PDB entry 3ND7 | X-ray diffraction, 2.40 A resolution | chains A and B of the 6 polymer chains in the assembly

== Chain A (and B) ==
Molecule: Phosphopantetheine adenylyltransferase
From: Enterococcus faecalis
Notes: EC 2.7.7.3; chain B of this document is another copy of the same molecule, construct and numbering; everything in this record applies to it too
UniProtKB: Q831P9 (COAD_ENTFA); residue numbers follow UniProt; this construct covers 1-163
Chain sequence (171 residues; row label = number of the first residue in the row):
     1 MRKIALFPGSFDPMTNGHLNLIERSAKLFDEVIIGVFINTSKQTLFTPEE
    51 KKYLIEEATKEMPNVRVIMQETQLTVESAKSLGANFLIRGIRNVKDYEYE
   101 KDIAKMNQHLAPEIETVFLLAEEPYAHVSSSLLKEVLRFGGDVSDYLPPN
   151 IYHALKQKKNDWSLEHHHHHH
Disordered / not traced: 39-44, 159-171
Differences from the reference sequence: expression tag (164-171)
Small-molecule neighbours:
  - pantetheine (PNY; (2R)-2,4-dihydroxy-3,3-dimethyl-N-{3-oxo-3-[(2-sulfanylethyl)amino]propyl}butanamide), molecule 1: Pro-8, Gly-9, Ser-10, Gln-73, Leu-74, Thr-75, Arg-89, Tyr-99, Ile-103, Met-106, Asn-107, Leu-110
  - pantetheine (PNY), molecule 2: Leu-132, Glu-135, Val-136, Phe-139
UniProt features mapped onto this chain:
  - binding site (ATP): Ser-10, His-18, Gly-90 to Arg-92, Glu-100, Tyr-125 to Ser-131
  - binding site (substrate): Ser-10, Lys-42, Thr-75, Arg-89
  - site: His-18 (Transition state stabilizer)
From the paper describing this entry:
  - binding site for pantetheine: Thr-75, Tyr-99

== How chain A and chain B interact ==
Residue-residue contacts - 42 pairs, chain A then chain B:
  Met-1(A) with Lys-27(B)
  Lys-3(A) with Lys-27(B), hydrogen bond (side chain-backbone); Leu-28(B)
  Arg-24(A) with Glu-115(B), salt bridge
  Lys-27(A) with Lys-3(B); Phe-86(B)
  Leu-28(A) with Phe-29(B), hydrophobic; Phe-86(B), hydrophobic; Val-117(B), hydrophobic
  Phe-29(A) with Leu-28(B), hydrophobic
  Phe-86(A) with Lys-27(B); Leu-28(B), hydrophobic
  Ile-91(A) with Tyr-97(B), hydrophobic
  Arg-92(A) with Tyr-97(B)
  Asn-93(A) with Tyr-97(B), hydrogen bond (backbone-side chain)
  Val-94(A) with Val-94(B), hydrophobic; Tyr-97(B)
  Tyr-97(A) with Ile-91(B), hydrophobic; Arg-92(B); Asn-93(B), hydrogen bond (side chain-backbone); Val-94(B), hydrophobic; Leu-120(B), hydrophobic
  Lys-101(A) with Leu-120(B)
  Ala-104(A) with Leu-120(B), hydrophobic
  Lys-105(A) with Ala-121(B), hydrogen bond (side chain-backbone); Glu-122(B); Glu-123(B)
  Gln-108(A) with Glu-122(B)
  Glu-115(A) with Arg-24(B), salt bridge; Leu-119(B)
  Thr-116(A) with Leu-119(B)
  Val-117(A) with Leu-28(B), hydrophobic; Val-117(B), hydrophobic
  Phe-118(A) with Val-117(B); Phe-118(B), hydrogen bond (backbone-backbone); Leu-120(B), hydrophobic
  Leu-120(A) with Tyr-97(B), hydrophobic; Lys-101(B); Phe-118(B), hydrophobic
  Ala-121(A) with Lys-105(B), hydrogen bond (backbone-side chain)
  Glu-122(A) with Gln-108(B), hydrogen bond
  Glu-123(A) with Lys-105(B)
Also at the interface, not in a pair above, chain A (26 interface residues in all): Glu-98, Leu-119
Also at the interface, not in a pair above, chain B (26 interface residues in all): Asp-30, Glu-98, Ala-104, Thr-116

== In short ==
Chain A and chain B each contribute 26 residues to their interface; the contacts include 7 hydrogen bonds and
2 salt bridges. Among the polar pairs are Arg-24(A)/Glu-115(B), Lys-3(A)/Lys-27(B) and Asn-93(A)/Tyr-97(B).
Chain A binds pantetheine. The paper reports a binding site for pantetheine at Thr-75(A) and Tyr-99(A).
Chain A and chain B are both Phosphopantetheine adenylyltransferase (Enterococcus faecalis); the structure,
Crystal structure of phosphopantetheine adenylyltransferase from Enterococcus faecalis in the ligand-unbound
state and in complex with ..., was determined by X-ray diffraction, deposited together with 3ND5 and 3ND6.
